8OM4 - chains M and r of the 34 polymer chains in the assembly; structure by electron microscopy, 2.32 A resolution.

[Chain M]
Protein: 37S ribosomal protein SWS2, mitochondrial
Organism: Saccharomyces cerevisiae
UniProt: P53937 (SWS2_YEAST); numbering as in UniProt (aligned over 1-143)
Sequence (143 residues; row label = number of the first residue in the row):
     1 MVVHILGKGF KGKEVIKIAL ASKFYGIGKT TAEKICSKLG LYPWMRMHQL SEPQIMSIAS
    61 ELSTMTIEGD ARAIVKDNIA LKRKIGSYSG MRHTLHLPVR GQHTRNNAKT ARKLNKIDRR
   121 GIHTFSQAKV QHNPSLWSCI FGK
Disordered / not traced: 1, 121-143
Differences from the reference sequence: variant Leu41 (Phe in P53937)
Metal / ion sites: K+ site 1: Ala21, Phe24, Ile27 (shared with U1398(r) of chain r); K+ site 2: Gln102 (shared with A1256(r), A1257(r), C1390(r) of chain r); K+ site 3: Asn106 (shared with U1015(r), G1016(r), G1263(r) of chain r)

[Chain r]
Molecule: 15S mitochondrial rRNA
Organism: Saccharomyces cerevisiae
Sequence (1647 nucleotides; numbered 1 to 1649; 2 numbers in that range are skipped by the numbering (no residue carries them; nothing is unmodelled there); the number before each row is that of its first residue):
     1 GUAAAAAAUU UAUAAGAAUA UGAUGUUGGU UCAGAUUAAG CGCUAAAUAA GGACAUGACA
    61 CAUGCGAAUC AUACGUUUAU UAUUGAUAAG AUAAUAAAUA UGUGGUGUAA ACGUGAGUAA
   121 UUUUAUUAGG AAUUAAUGAA CUAUAGAAUA AGCUAAAUAC UUAAUAUAUU AUUAUAUAAA
   181 AAUAAUUUAU AUAAUAAAAA GGAUAUAUAU AUAAUAUAUA UUUAUCUAUA GUCAAGCCAA
   241 UAAUGGUUUA GGUAGUAGGU UUAUUAAGAG UUAAACCUAG CCAACGAUCC AUAAUCGAUA
   301 AUGAAAGUUA GAACGAUCAC GUUGACUCUG AAAUAUAGUC AAUAUCUAUA AGAUACAGCA
   361 GUGAGGAAUA UUGGACAAUG AUCGAAAGAU UGAUCCAGUU ACUUAUUAGG AUGAUAUAUA
   421 AAAAUAUUUU AUUUUAUUUA UAAAUAUUAA AUAUUUAUAA UAAUAAUAAU AAUAAUAUAU
   481 AUAUAUAAAU UGAUUAAAAA UAAAAUCCAU AAAUAAUUAA AAUAAUGAUA UUAAUUACCA
   541 UAUAUAUUUU UAUAUGGAUA UAUAUAUUAA UAAUAAUAUU AAUUUUAUUA UUAUUAAUAA
   601 UAUAUUUUAA UAGUCCUGAC UAAUAUUUGU GCCAGCAGUC GCGGUAACAC AAAGAGGGCG
   661 AGCGUUAAUC AUAAUGGUUU AAAGGAUCCG UAGAAUGAAU UAUAUAUUAU AAUUUAGAGU
   721 UAAUAAAAU
   731 UAAUUAAAGA AUUAUAAUAG UAAAGAUGAA AUAAUAAUAA UAAUUAUAAG ACUAAUAUAU
   791 GUGAAAAUAU UAAUUAAAUA UUAACUGACA UUGAGGGAUU AAAACUAGAG UAGCGAAACG
   851 GAUUCGAUAC CCGUGUAGUU CUAGUAGUAA ACUAUGAAUA CAAUUAUUUA UA
   904 UAUAUAUUAU AUAUAAAUAA UAAAUGAAAA UGAAAGUAUU CCACCUGAAG AGUACGUUAG
   964 CAAUAAUGAA ACUCAAAACA AUAGACGGUU ACAGACUUAA GCAGUGGAGC AUGUUAUUUA
  1024 AUUCGAUAAU CCACGACUAA CCUUACCAUA UUUUGAAUAU UAUAAUAAUU AUUAUAAUUA
  1084 UUAUAUUACA GGCGUUACAU UGUUGUCUUU AGUUCGUGCU GCAAAGUUUU AGAUUAAGUU
  1144 CAUAAACGAA CAAAACUCCA UAUAUAUAAU UUUAAUUAUA UAUAAUUUUA UAUUAUUUAU
  1204 UAAUAUAAAG AAAGGAAUUA AGACAAAUCA UAAUGAUCCU UAUAAUAUGG GUAAUAGACG
  1264 UGCUAUAAUA AAAUGAUAAU AAAAUUAUAU AAAAUAUAUU UAAUUAUAUU UAAUUAAUAA
  1324 UAUAAAACAU UUUAAUUUUU AAUAUAUUUU UUUAUUAUAU AUUAAUAUGA AUUAUAAUCU
  1384 GAAAUUCGAU UAUAUGAAAA AAGAAUUGCU AGUAAUACGU AAAUUAGUAU GUUACGGUGA
  1444 AUAUUCUAAC UGUUUCGCAC UAAUCACUCA UCACGCGUUG AAACAUAUUA UUAUCUUAUU
  1504 AUUUAUAUAA UAUUUUUUAA UAAAUAUUAA UAAUUAUUAA UUUAUAUUUA UUUAUAUCAG
  1564 AAAUAAUAUG AAUUAAUGCG AAGUUGAAAU ACAGUUACCG UAGGGGAACC UGCGGUGGGC
  1624 UUAUAAAUAU CUUAAAUAUU CUUACA
Disordered / not traced: 1-11, 168-193, 210-215, 423-475, 546-547, 561-602, 764-768, 909-911, 1075-1078, 1529-1536
Metal / ion sites: K+ site 1: U19, G28, G29; K+ site 2: U19, C640, G641, A979; K+ site 3: G22, U985; Mg2+ site 1 near A33 (its only coordinating residue here); K+ site 4: G40, G664, U665; K+ site 5: C54, A55; Mg2+ site 2: A55, U56, G115; K+ site 6: U72, A73, G384, A385; Mg2+ site 3 near A110 (its only coordinating residue here); K+ site 7: G113, U114, C359; K+ site 8: G115, G117, A294; Mg2+ site 4: A116, G117, A294; 55 more Mg2+ sites not listed; 28 more K+ sites not listed

[Chain M / chain r interface]
Contacting residue pairs - 93 pairs, chain M then chain r:
  Val2(M) with A1362(r), hydrogen bond to the phosphate
  Phe10(M) with A1362(r), base contact
  Lys11(M) with A1338(r), salt bridge to the phosphate; U1340(r), salt bridge to the phosphate; A1362(r), base contact
  Gly12(M) with U1361(r), sugar contact; A1362(r), hydrogen bond to the phosphate
  Lys13(M) with A1338(r), salt bridge to the phosphate; U1339(r), phosphate contact; U1340(r), salt bridge to the phosphate; U1361(r), sugar contact
  Val15(M) with A1370(r), base contact
  Ile18(M) with A1370(r), sugar contact
  Ser22(M) with A1370(r), hydrogen bond to the phosphate
  Phe24(M) with U1398(r), phosphate contact
  Tyr25(M) with U1398(r), phosphate contact; G1399(r), phosphate contact
  Gly26(M) with A1397(r), hydrogen bond to the phosphate; U1398(r), hydrogen bond to the phosphate
  Ile27(M) with A1397(r), hydrogen bond to the phosphate; U1398(r), hydrogen bond to the phosphate
  Gly28(M) with A1397(r), hydrogen bond to the phosphate
  Lys29(M) with A1397(r), phosphate contact
  Thr30(M) with U1396(r), hydrogen bond to the phosphate; A1397(r), hydrogen bond to the phosphate
  Thr31(M) with U1396(r), phosphate contact; A1397(r), hydrogen bond to the phosphate
  Trp44(M) with A1370(r), base contact
  Arg46(M) with U1343(r), sugar contact
  His48(M) with U1343(r), hydrogen bond to the sugar; A1344(r), hydrogen bond to the sugar; U1361(r), sugar contact
  Gln49(M) with U1343(r), sugar contact; A1344(r), sugar contact
  Arg72(M) with G1399(r), salt bridge to the phosphate
  Val75(M) with A1377(r), sugar contact
  Asn78(M) with A1377(r), hydrogen bond to the sugar; U1378(r), sugar contact
  Ile79(M) with A1377(r), sugar contact
  Lys82(M) with A1377(r), salt bridge to the phosphate; U1378(r), salt bridge to the phosphate
  Tyr88(M) with U1389(r), sugar contact
  Arg92(M) with U1258(r), salt bridge to the phosphate
  His93(M) with U1376(r), hydrogen bond to the phosphate; A1377(r), salt bridge to the phosphate
  Leu97(M) with U1258(r), phosphate contact
  Pro98(M) with U1376(r), phosphate contact
  Val99(M) with U1376(r), hydrogen bond to the phosphate; A1377(r), phosphate contact
  Arg100(M) with U1376(r), phosphate contact; A1377(r), salt bridge to the phosphate; G1391(r), phosphate contact
  Gly101(M) with C1390(r), sugar contact; G1391(r), phosphate contact
  Gln102(M) with A1014(r), phosphate contact; U1375(r), hydrogen bond to the phosphate; U1376(r), hydrogen bond to the phosphate
  His103(M) with U1015(r), salt bridge to the phosphate; A1256(r), hydrogen bond to the sugar; A1257(r), phosphate contact
  Thr104(M) with A1257(r), hydrogen bond to the phosphate; U1258(r), hydrogen bond to the sugar
  Arg105(M) with G1016(r), salt bridge to the phosphate; U1017(r), salt bridge to the phosphate; U1018(r), base contact; A1256(r), salt bridge to the phosphate; A1257(r), phosphate contact; U1258(r), base contact
  Asn106(M) with U1015(r), hydrogen bond to the base; G1016(r), hydrogen bond to the base; U1017(r), hydrogen bond to the base; A1261(r), base contact; C1262(r), hydrogen bond to the base
  Asn107(M) with C1013(r), base contact; A1014(r), hydrogen bond to the base; U1015(r), base contact
  Ala108(M) with C1013(r), hydrogen bond to the phosphate
  Lys109(M) with G1012(r), phosphate contact; C1013(r), hydrogen bond to the phosphate
  Thr110(M) with G1012(r), hydrogen bond to the phosphate; C1013(r), hydrogen bond to the phosphate; A1374(r), hydrogen bond to the sugar; U1375(r), sugar contact
  Arg112(M) with A1259(r), salt bridge to the phosphate; G1260(r), salt bridge to the phosphate
  Lys113(M) with A1400(r), hydrogen bond to the sugar; A1401(r), sugar contact
  Leu114(M) with A1374(r), base contact
  Asn115(M) with U1375(r), hydrogen bond to the sugar; U1376(r), hydrogen bond to the phosphate
  Arg119(M) with U1375(r), hydrogen bond to the base; U1376(r), hydrogen bond to the sugar
  Arg120(M) with G1399(r), salt bridge to the phosphate
Other interface residues (no listed pair), chain M (51 interface residues in all): Gly9, Glu14, Ala111
Other interface residues (no listed pair), chain r (38 interface residues in all): U1336, U1342

[Overview]
51 residues of chain M and 38 residues of chain r are in contact, with 36 hydrogen bonds and 17 salt bridges.
Among the polar pairs are Asn106(M)-U1015(r), Asn106(M)-G1016(r) and Asn106(M)-U1017(r). Ala21(M), Phe24(M),
Ile27(M) and U1398(r) form the K+ site.
Here chain M is 37S ribosomal protein SWS2, mitochondrial and chain r is 15S mitochondrial rRNA, both from
Saccharomyces cerevisiae. Entry 8OM4 (Small subunit of yeast mitochondrial ribosome) was determined by
electron microscopy together with 8OM2 and 8OM3 from the same study.
